8S6M - chains H and R of the 5 polymer chains in the assembly; structure by X-ray diffraction, 1.67 A resolution.

[Chain H]
Protein: S2V29 Fab heavy chain
Organism: Homo sapiens
Notes: antibody fragment or engineered binder
Sequence (226 residues; row label = number of the first residue in the row):
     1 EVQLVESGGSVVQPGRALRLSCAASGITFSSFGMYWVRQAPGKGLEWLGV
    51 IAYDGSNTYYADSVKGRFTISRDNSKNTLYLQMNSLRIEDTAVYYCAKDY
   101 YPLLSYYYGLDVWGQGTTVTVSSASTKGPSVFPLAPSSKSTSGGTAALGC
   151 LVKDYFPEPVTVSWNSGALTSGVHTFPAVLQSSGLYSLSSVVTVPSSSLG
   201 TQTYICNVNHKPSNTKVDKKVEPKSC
Unresolved in the structure: 139-142, 226
Cystine bridges: C22-C96, C150-C206

[Chain R]
Protein: Spike protein S1
Organism: Severe acute respiratory syndrome coronavirus 2
UniProt: P0DTC2 (SPIKE_SARS2); residues 328-531 here = UniProt positions 328-531
Sequence (269 residues; each row starts with the number of its first residue):
   309 MEWSWVFLFFLSVTTGVHSRFPNITNLCPFDEVFNATTFASVYAWNRKRI
   359 SNCVADYSVLYNFAPFFAFKCYGVSPTKLNDLCFTNVYADSFVIRGNEVS
   409 QIAPGQTGNIADYNYKLPDDFTGCVIAWNSNKLDSTVGGNYNYRYRLFRK
   459 SKLKPFERDISTEIYQAGNKPCNGVAGVNCYFPLQSYGFRPTYGVGHQPY
   509 RVVVLSFELLHAPATVCGPKKSTGSLVPRGSSAWSHPQFEKGGGSGGGSG
   559 GSAWSHPQFEKHHHHHHHH
Unresolved in the structure: 309-332, 529-577
Differences from the reference sequence: initiating methionine (309); expression tag (310-327, 532-577); variant D339 (Gly in P0DTC2), T346 (Arg in P0DTC2), F371 (Ser in P0DTC2), P373 (Ser in P0DTC2), F375 (Ser in P0DTC2), A376 (Thr in P0DTC2), N405 (Asp in P0DTC2), S408 (Arg in P0DTC2), N417 (Lys in P0DTC2), K440 (Asn in P0DTC2), T444 (Lys in P0DTC2), R452 (Leu in P0DTC2), K460 (Asn in P0DTC2), N477 (Ser in P0DTC2), K478 (Thr in P0DTC2), A484 (Glu in P0DTC2), V486 (Phe in P0DTC2), R498 (Gln in P0DTC2), Y501 (Asn in P0DTC2), H505 (Tyr in P0DTC2)
UniProt features mapped onto this chain:
  - region: N448 to Y451, Y453 to F456 (Immunodominant HLA epitope recognized by the CD8+)
  - glycosylation (N-linked (GlcNAc...) asparagine): N331 (complex), N343 (complex)
Cystine bridges: C336-C361, C379-C432, C391-C525, C480-C488
Covalently attached groups: N-acetylglucosamine (NAG) linked to N343
Bound ions: Ni2+: H519 (together with 1,2-ethanediol) (shared with 1 residue of chain L)
Reported in the primary citation:
  - mutagenesis - L455S: unchanged binding to VIR-7229

[Chain H / chain R interface]
Contacting residue pairs (31; chain H residue first):
  I27(H) with G476(R); N477(R)
  T28(H) with A475(R); N487(R)
  S31(H) with Y473(R), hydrogen bond; A475(R)
  F32(H) with Y489(R)
  Y53(H) with K458(R), hydrogen bond (side chain-backbone)
  Y100(H) with Y489(R)
  Y101(H) with L455(R); F456(R), hydrophobic
  P102(H) with F456(R); Y473(R), hydrophobic; Y489(R)
  L103(H) with F456(R), hydrophobic; R457(R); K458(R); Y473(R)
  L104(H) with Y421(R), hydrogen bond (backbone-side chain); F456(R); R457(R), hydrogen bond (backbone-backbone); K458(R); S459(R); K460(R)
  S105(H) with Y421(R), hydrogen bond (backbone-side chain)
  Y106(H) with Y421(R)
  Y107(H) with G416(R), hydrogen bond (side chain-backbone); N417(R); D420(R), hydrogen bond; Y421(R), hydrophobic
  Y108(H) with L455(R), hydrogen bond (side chain-backbone)
Interface residues without a listed pair, chain H (15 interface residues in all): K98
Interface residues without a listed pair, chain R (19 interface residues in all): T415, R454, Q493

[Overview]
15 residues of chain H and 19 residues of chain R are in contact, with 8 hydrogen bonds. Polar pairs include
S31(H)-Y473(R), Y53(H)-K458(R) and L104(H)-Y421(R). Covalently linked N-acetylglucosamine: at N343(R). From
the paper: L455S of chain R leaves binding to VIR-7229 unchanged.
Chain H is S2V29 Fab heavy chain (Homo sapiens) and chain R is Spike protein S1 (Severe acute respiratory
syndrome coronavirus 2); the structure, SARS-CoV-2 BQ.1.1 RBD bound to the S2V29 and the S2H97 Fab fragments,
was determined by X-ray diffraction together with 9ASD, 9ATM and 9AU2 from the same study.
